Entry 6E9N (X-ray diffraction, 2.92 A resolution); this record covers chain A.

[Chain A]
Protein: D-galactonate transport
From: Escherichia coli
Reference sequence: J7QAK3 (J7QAK3_ECOLX); numbering as in UniProt (aligned over 1-445)
Amino-acid sequence (460 residues; numbered 1 to 460; the number before each row is that of its first residue):
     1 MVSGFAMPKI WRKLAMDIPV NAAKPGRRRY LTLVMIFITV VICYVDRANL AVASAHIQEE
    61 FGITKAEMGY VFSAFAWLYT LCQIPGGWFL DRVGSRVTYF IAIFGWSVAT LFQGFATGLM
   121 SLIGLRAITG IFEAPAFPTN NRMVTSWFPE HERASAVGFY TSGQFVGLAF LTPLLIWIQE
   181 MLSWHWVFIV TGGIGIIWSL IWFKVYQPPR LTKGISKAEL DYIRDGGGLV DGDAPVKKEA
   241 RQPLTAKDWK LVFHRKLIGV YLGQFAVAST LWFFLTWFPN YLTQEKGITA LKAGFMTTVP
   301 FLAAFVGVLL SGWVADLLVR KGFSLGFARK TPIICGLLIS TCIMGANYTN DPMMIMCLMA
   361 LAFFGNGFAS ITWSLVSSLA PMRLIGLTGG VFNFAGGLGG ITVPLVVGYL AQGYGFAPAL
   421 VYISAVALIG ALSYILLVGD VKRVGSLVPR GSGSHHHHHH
Unresolved in the structure: 1-26, 235-242, 444-460
Differences from the reference sequence: expression tag (446-460)
Residues lining bound ligands: D-gluconic acid (GCO): Gln-83, Phe-137, Pro-138, Asn-141, Asn-393
From the paper describing this entry:
  - specificity-determining residues: Gln-264, Asn-393 (proposed by the authors, not directly observed)

[Summary]
Ligands of chain A: D-gluconic acid. The paper reports specificity determinants Gln-264 and Asn-393.
Chain A is D-galactonate transport (Escherichia coli); the structure, E. coli D-galactonate:proton symporter
in the inward open form, was determined by X-ray diffraction together with 6E9O from the same study.
